5H36 - chain E; structure by X-ray diffraction, 3.41 A resolution.

# Chain E
Name: Uncharacterized protein TRIC
Source organism: Rhodobacter sphaeroides (strain ATCC 17023 / 2.4.1 / NCIB 8253 / DSM 158)
UniProt: Q3HKN0 (Q3HKN0_RHOS4); numbering as in UniProt (aligned over 1-204)
Amino-acid sequence (215 residues; row label = number of the first residue in the row):
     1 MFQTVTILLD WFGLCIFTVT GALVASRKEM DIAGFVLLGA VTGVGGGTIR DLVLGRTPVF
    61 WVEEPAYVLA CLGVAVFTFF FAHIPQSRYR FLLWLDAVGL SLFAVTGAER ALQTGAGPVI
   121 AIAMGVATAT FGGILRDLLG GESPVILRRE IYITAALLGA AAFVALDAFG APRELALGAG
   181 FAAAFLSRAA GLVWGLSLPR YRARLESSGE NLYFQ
Unresolved in the structure: 1-2, 197-215
Differences from the reference sequence: expression tag (205-215)
Residues lining bound ligands: 1,2-dimyristoyl-sn-glycero-3-phosphocholine (PX4): Val36, Leu37, Ala40, Val41, Gly45, Thr48, Ile49, Trp61, Val68, Ala123, Phe131, Leu135
From the paper describing this entry:
  - mutagenesis - F17A, F103A: abolished expression

# In short
Bound to chain E: 1,2-dimyristoyl-sn-glycero-3-phosphocholine. The paper reports that F17A and F103A abolish
expression.
Chain E is Uncharacterized protein TRIC (Rhodobacter sphaeroides (strain ATCC 17023 / 2.4.1 / NCIB 8253 / DSM
158)); the structure, Crystal structures of the TRIC trimeric intracellular cation channel orthologue from
Rhodobacter sphaeroides, was determined by X-ray diffraction, deposited together with 5H35.
